8KH5 - chains C and D of the 5 polymer chains in the assembly; structure by electron microscopy, 2.83 A resolution.

Chain C:
Name: Guanine nucleotide-binding protein G(I)/G(S)/G(T) subunit beta-1
Source organism: Homo sapiens
UniProtKB: P62873 (GBB1_HUMAN); residues 2-340 here = UniProt positions 2-340
Chain sequence (357 residues; numbered -16 to 340; the number before each row is that of its first residue; numbers below 1 keep their minus sign (His-16 is residue -16)):
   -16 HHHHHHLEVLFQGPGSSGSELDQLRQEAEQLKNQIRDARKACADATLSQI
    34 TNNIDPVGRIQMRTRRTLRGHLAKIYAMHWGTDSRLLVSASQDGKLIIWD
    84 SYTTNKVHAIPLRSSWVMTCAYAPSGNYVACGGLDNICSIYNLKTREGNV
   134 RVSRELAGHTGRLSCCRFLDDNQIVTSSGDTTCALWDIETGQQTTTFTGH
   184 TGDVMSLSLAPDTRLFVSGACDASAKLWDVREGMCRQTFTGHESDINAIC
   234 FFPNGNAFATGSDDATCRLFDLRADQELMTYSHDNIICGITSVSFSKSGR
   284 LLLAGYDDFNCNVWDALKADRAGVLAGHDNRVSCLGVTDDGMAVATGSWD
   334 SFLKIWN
Disordered / not traced: -16 to 2
Construct notes: expression tag (-16 to 1); engineered mutation Arg145 (Tyr in P62873)
UniProt features mapped onto this chain:
  - modified residue: Ser2 (N-acetylserine), His266 (Phosphohistidine)
  - natural variant: Leu30 (L30F: In MRD42; uncertain significance), Arg52 (R52G: In MRD42), Gly64 (G64V: In MRD42), Asp76 (D76E: In MRD42; D76G: In MRD42), Gly77 (G77S: In MRD42), Lys78 (K78R: In MRD42), Ile80 (I80N: In MRD42; I80T: In MRD42), His91 (H91R: In MRD42; uncertain significance), Ala92 (A92T: In MRD42), Pro94 (P94S: In MRD42), Leu95 (L95P: In MRD42), Arg96 (R96L: In MRD42), 5 further natural variant entries in UniProt

Chain D:
Name: Guanine nucleotide-binding protein G(I)/G(S)/G(O) subunit gamma-2
Source organism: Homo sapiens
UniProtKB: P59768 (GBG2_HUMAN); residues 1-71 here = UniProt positions 1-71
Chain sequence (71 residues; each row starts with the number of its first residue):
     1 MASNNTASIAQARKLVEQLKMEANIDRIKVSKAAADLMAYCEAHAKEDPL
    51 LTPVPASENPFREKKFFSAIL
Disordered / not traced: 1-7, 63-71
Construct notes: engineered mutation Ser68 (Cys in P59768)
UniProt features mapped onto this chain:
  - modified residue: Ala2 (N-acetylalanine)

Interface between chain C and chain D:
Pairs across the interface (67):
  Leu7(C) with Ala12(D), hydrophobic; Arg13(D); Val16(D)
  Ala11(C) with Leu19(D)
  Leu14(C) with Val16(D); Leu19(D), hydrophobic
  Ile18(C) with Leu19(D), hydrophobic; Ala23(D), hydrophobic; Arg27(D)
  Cys25(C) with Arg27(D); Ile28(D); Lys29(D); Val30(D), hydrogen bond (backbone-backbone)
  Ala26(C) with Val30(D), hydrophobic
  Asp27(C) with Lys29(D); Val30(D), hydrogen bond (side chain-backbone); Ser31(D), hydrogen bond
  Ala28(C) with Val30(D)
  Leu30(C) with Ala34(D), hydrophobic
  Ile33(C) with Ser31(D); Ala34(D), hydrophobic
  Val40(C) with Leu51(D), hydrophobic
  Met45(C) with Leu50(D), hydrophobic
  Arg48(C) with Phe61(D)
  Arg49(C) with Pro60(D), hydrogen bond (side chain-backbone); Phe61(D), hydrogen bond (side chain-backbone)
  Ser84(C) with Phe61(D)
  Tyr85(C) with Pro60(D); Phe61(D), hydrophobic
  Gln220(C) with Ile25(D)
  Phe235(C) with Leu37(D), hydrophobic; Cys41(D), hydrophobic
  Pro236(C) with Tyr40(D)
  Asn237(C) with Leu37(D); Tyr40(D)
  Leu252(C) with Leu37(D), hydrophobic
  Asp254(C) with Ala33(D)
  Arg256(C) with Arg27(D); Ile28(D); Ala33(D); Asp36(D)
  Asp258(C) with Ile25(D); Arg27(D), salt bridge
  Gln259(C) with Val30(D)
  Leu261(C) with Val30(D), hydrophobic; Leu37(D), hydrophobic
  Ser279(C) with Asp48(D), hydrogen bond
  Lys280(C) with Glu47(D); Asp48(D), hydrogen bond (backbone-side chain)
  Ser281(C) with Tyr40(D); Cys41(D); His44(D); Asp48(D), hydrogen bond; Leu51(D)
  Arg283(C) with Cys41(D); Leu51(D)
  Leu284(C) with Leu50(D)
  Leu300(C) with Cys41(D), hydrophobic
  Gly324(C) with Pro49(D); Leu50(D)
  Met325(C) with Pro49(D), hydrophobic; Phe61(D), hydrophobic
  Ala326(C) with Phe61(D), hydrophobic
  Val327(C) with Leu50(D), hydrophobic
  Ile338(C) with Phe61(D), hydrophobic
  Asn340(C) with Asn59(D); Phe61(D)
Interface residues without a listed pair, chain C (47 interface residues in all): Glu10, Lys15, Ile43, Trp63, Arg219, Ala240, Ala257, Gly282, Asp323
Interface residues without a listed pair, chain D (32 interface residues in all): Ile9, Lys20, Glu22, Ala45, Glu58, Arg62

Summary:
Chain C and chain D form an interface of 47 and 32 residues respectively, with 8 hydrogen bonds and 1 salt
bridge. Polar contacts include Asp258(C)-Arg27(D), Asp27(C)-Val30(D) and Asp27(C)-Ser31(D).
Here chain C is Guanine nucleotide-binding protein G(I)/G(S)/G(T) subunit beta-1 and chain D is Guanine
nucleotide-binding protein G(I)/G(S)/G(O) subunit gamma-2, both from Homo sapiens. Entry 8KH5 (Cryo-EM
structure of the GPR174-Gs complex bound to endogenous lysoPS) was determined by electron microscopy together
with 8KGK and 8KH4 from the same study.
